PDB entry 4AQG | X-ray diffraction, 2.80 A resolution | chain A

[Chain A]
Molecule: Nucleoprotein
Source organism: Crimean-congo hemorrhagic fever virus
UniProt: P89522 (NCAP_CCHFI); residue numbers follow UniProt; this construct covers 1-482
Amino-acid sequence (483 residues; numbered 0 to 482; the number before each row is that of its first residue; numbering starts at 0):
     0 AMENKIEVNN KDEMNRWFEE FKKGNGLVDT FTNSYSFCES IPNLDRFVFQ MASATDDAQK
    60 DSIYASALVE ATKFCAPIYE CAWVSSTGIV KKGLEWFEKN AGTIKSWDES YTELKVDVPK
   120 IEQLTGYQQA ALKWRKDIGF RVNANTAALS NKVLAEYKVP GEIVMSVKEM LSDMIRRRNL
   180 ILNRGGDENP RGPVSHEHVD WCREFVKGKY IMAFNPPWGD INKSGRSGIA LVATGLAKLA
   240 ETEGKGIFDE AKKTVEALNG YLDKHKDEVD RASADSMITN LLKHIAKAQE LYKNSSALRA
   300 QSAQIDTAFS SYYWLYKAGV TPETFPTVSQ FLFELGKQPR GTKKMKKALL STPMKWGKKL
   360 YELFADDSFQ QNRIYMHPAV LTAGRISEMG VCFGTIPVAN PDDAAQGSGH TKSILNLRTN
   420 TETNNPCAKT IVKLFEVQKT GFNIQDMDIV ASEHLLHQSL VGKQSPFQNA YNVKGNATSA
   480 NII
Not modelled in the structure: 183-193, 475-482
Sequence notes: expression tag (0); conflict I40 (Val in P89522)
Curated features (UniProtKB/Swiss-Prot):
  - motif: D266 to D269 (DEVD)
  - site: F213 (Homooligomerization), E267 (Homooligomerization), V268 (Homooligomerization), D269, R270 (Cleavage by host CASP3/caspase 3), M276 (Homooligomerization), P352 (Homooligomerization)
  - mutagenesis: D266 to D269 (Almost complete loss of production of viral RNA in tick cell), D266 (D266A: Complete loss of cleavage by host CASP3/caspase 3), D269 (D269A: Complete loss of cleavage by host CASP3/caspase 3), Y374 (Y374A: Slight loss of DNA endonuclease activity), R384 (R384A: Loss of DNA endonuclease activity), E387 (E387A: Loss of DNA endonuclease activity), K411 (K411A: Loss of DNA endonuclease activity), H453 (H453A: Loss of DNA endonuclease activity), Q457 (Q457A: Almost complete loss of DNA endonuclease activity)
What the authors report for this chain:
  - conformationally variable residues (domain motion): S294

[Summary]
UniProt lists 10 mutagenesis sites. From the paper: conformational variability at S294.
Chain A is Nucleoprotein (Crimean-congo hemorrhagic fever virus); the structure, X-ray crystallographic
structure of Crimean-congo haemorrhagic fever virus nucleoprotein, was determined by X-ray diffraction,
deposited together with 4AQF.
